Entry 6MZU (electron microscopy, 3.40 A resolution); this record covers chains A and B of the 42 polymer chains in the assembly.

== Chain A (and B) ==
Protein: Microcompartments protein
From: Haliangium ochraceum (strain DSM 14365 / JCM 11303 / SMP-2)
Notes: chain B of this document is another copy of the same molecule, construct and numbering; everything in this record applies to it too
UniProt: D0LID6 (D0LID6_HALO1); residue numbers follow UniProt; this construct covers 1-212
Chain sequence (212 residues; each row starts with the number of its first residue):
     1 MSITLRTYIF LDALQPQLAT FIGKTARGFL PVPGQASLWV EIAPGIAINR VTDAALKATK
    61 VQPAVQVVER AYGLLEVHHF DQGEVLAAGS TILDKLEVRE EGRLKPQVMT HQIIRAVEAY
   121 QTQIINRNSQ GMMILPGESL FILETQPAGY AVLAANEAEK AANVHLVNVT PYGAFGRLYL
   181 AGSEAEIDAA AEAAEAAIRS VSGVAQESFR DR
Disordered / not traced: 1-3, 206-212

== Interface between chain A and chain B ==
Pairs across the interface (38):
  Arg-27(A) with Ile-124(B); Arg-127(B)
  Gly-28(A) with Ile-124(B)
  Phe-29(A) with Tyr-120(B), hydrophobic; Gln-123(B)
  Pro-44(A) with Thr-110(B); Glu-144(B)
  Ile-46(A) with Ile-142(B); Leu-143(B); Glu-144(B), hydrogen bond (backbone-side chain); Arg-177(B); Tyr-179(B), hydrophobic
  Asn-49(A) with Ile-114(B); Gln-121(B), hydrogen bond (backbone-side chain); Ile-125(B); Tyr-179(B)
  Arg-50(A) with Gln-112(B)
  Asp-53(A) with Ile-114(B); Gln-121(B)
  Leu-56(A) with Glu-118(B); Tyr-120(B), hydrophobic; Gln-121(B)
  Lys-57(A) with Arg-115(B); Ala-116(B), hydrogen bond (side chain-backbone)
  Gln-62(A) with Tyr-120(B)
  Pro-63(A) with Tyr-120(B); Ile-124(B), hydrophobic
  Gln-66(A) with Ile-124(B)
  Val-68(A) with Asn-128(B); Arg-177(B), hydrogen bond (backbone-side chain); Tyr-179(B)
  Glu-69(A) with Arg-177(B)
  Arg-70(A) with Glu-69(B), salt bridge; Arg-70(B); Ala-174(B); Phe-175(B); Arg-177(B), hydrogen bond (backbone-side chain)
  Ala-71(A) with Phe-175(B), hydrophobic
Also at the interface, not in a pair above, chain A (20 interface residues in all): Gly-45, Ala-47, Thr-52
Also at the interface, not in a pair above, chain B (25 interface residues in all): Val-117, Gly-173, Leu-178

== Overview ==
20 residues of chain A face 25 of chain B across their interface, with 5 hydrogen bonds and 1 salt bridge.
Polar contacts include Arg-70(A)/Glu-69(B), Ile-46(A)/Glu-144(B) and Asn-49(A)/Gln-121(B).
Chain A and chain B are both Microcompartments protein (Haliangium ochraceum (strain DSM 14365 / JCM 11303 /
SMP-2)); the structure, Cryo-EM structure of the HO BMC shell: BMC-TD focused structure, closed state, was
determined by electron microscopy, deposited together with 6MZV, 6MZX, 6MZY, 6N06, 6N07, 6N09, 6N0F and 6N0G.
